8K4E - chains C and A of the 22 polymer chains in the assembly; structure by electron microscopy, 3.40 A resolution.

[Chain C]
Name: 30S ribosomal protein S3
Source organism: Escherichia coli K-12
UniProtKB: P0A7V3 (RS3_ECOLI); residues 0-232 here correspond to UniProt positions 1-233 (UniProt number = residue number + 1)
Amino-acid sequence (233 residues; numbered 0 to 232; the number before each row is that of its first residue; numbering starts at 0):
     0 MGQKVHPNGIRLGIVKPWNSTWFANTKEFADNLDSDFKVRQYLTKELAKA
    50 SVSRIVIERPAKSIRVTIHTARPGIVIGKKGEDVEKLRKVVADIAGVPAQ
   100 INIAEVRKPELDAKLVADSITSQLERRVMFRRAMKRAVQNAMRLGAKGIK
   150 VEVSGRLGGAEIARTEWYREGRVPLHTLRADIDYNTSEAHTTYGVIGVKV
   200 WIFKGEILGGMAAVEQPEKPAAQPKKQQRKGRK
Disordered / not traced: 0, 207-232

[Chain A]
Molecule: 16S rRNA
Source organism: Escherichia coli K-12
Sequence (1554 nucleotides; row label = number of the first residue in the row):
     1 AAAUUGAAGAGUUUGAUCAUGGCUCAGAUUGAACGCUGGCGGCAGGCCUA
    51 ACACAUGCAAGUCGAACGGUAACAGGAAGAAGCUUGCUUCUUUGCUGACG
   101 AGUGGCGGACGGGUGAGUAAUGUCUGGGAAACUGCCUGAUGGAGGGGGAU
   151 AACUACUGGAAACGGUAGCUAAUACCGCAUAACGUCGCAAGACCAAAGAG
   201 GGGGACCUUCGGGCCUCUUGCCAUCGGAUGUGCCCAGAUGGGAUUAGCUA
   251 GUAGGUGGGGUAACGGCUCACCUAGGCGACGAUCCCUAGCUGGUCUGAGA
   301 GGAUGACCAGCCACACUGGAACUGAGACACGGUCCAGACUCCUACGGGAG
   351 GCAGCAGUGGGGAAUAUUGCACAAUGGGCGCAAGCCUGAUGCAGCCAUGC
   401 CGCGUGUAUGAAGAAGGCCUUCGGGUUGUAAAGUACUUUCAGCGGGGAGG
   451 AAGGGAGUAAAGUUAAUACCUUUGCUCAUUGACGUUACCCGCAGAAGAAG
   501 CACCGGCUAACUCCGUGCCAGCAGCCGCGGUAAUACGGAGGGUGCAAGCG
   551 UUAAUCGGAAUUACUGGGCGUAAAGCGCACGCAGGCGGUUUGUUAAGUCA
   601 GAUGUGAAAUCCCCGGGCUCAACCUGGGAACUGCAUCUGAUACUGGCAAG
   651 CUUGAGUCUCGUAGAGGGGGGUAGAAUUCCAGGUGUAGCGGUGAAAUGCG
   701 UAGAGAUCUGGAGGAAUACCGGUGGCGAAGGCGGCCCCCUGGACGAAGAC
   751 UGACGCUCAGGUGCGAAAGCGUGGGGAGCAAACAGGAUUAGAUACCCUGG
   801 UAGUCCACGCCGUAAACGAUGUCGACUUGGAGGUUGUGCCCUUGAGGCGU
   851 GGCUUCCGGAGCUAACGCGUUAAGUCGACCGCCUGGGGAGUACGGCCGCA
   901 AGGUUAAAACUCAAAUGAAUUGACGGGGGCCCGCACAAGCGGUGGAGCAU
   951 GUGGUUUAAUUCGAUGCAACGCGAAGAACCUUACCUGGUCUUGACAUCCA
  1001 CGGAAGUUUUCAGAGAUGAGAAUGUGCCUUCGGGAACCGUGAGACAGGUG
  1051 CUGCAUGGCUGUCGUCAGCUCGUGUUGUGAAAUGUUGGGUUAAGUCCCGC
  1101 AACGAGCGCAACCCUUAUCCUUUGUUGCCAGCGGUCCGGCCGGGAACUCA
  1151 AAGGAGACUGCCAGUGAUAAACUGGAGGAAGGUGGGGAUGACGUCAAGUC
  1201 AUCAUGGCCCUUACGACCAGGGCUACACACGUGCUACAAUGGCGCAUACA
  1251 AAGAGAAGCGACCUCGCGAGAGCAAGCGGACCUCAUAAAGUGCGUCGUAG
  1301 UCCGGAUUGGAGUCUGCAACUCGACUCCAUGAAGUCGGAAUCGCUAGUAA
  1351 UCGUGGAUCAGAAUGCCACGGUGAAUACGUUCCCGGGCCUUGUACACACC
  1401 GCCCGUCACACCAUGGGAGUGGGUUGCAAAAGAAGUAGGUAGCUUAACCU
  1451 UCGGGAGGGCGCUUACCACUUUGUGAUUCAUGACUGGGGUGAAGUCGUAA
  1501 CAAGGUAACCGUAGGGGAACCUGCGGUUGGAUCACCUCCUUACCUUAAAG
  1551 AAGC
Disordered / not traced: 1391-1503, 1540-1554

[How chain C and chain A interact]
Pairs across the interface - 52 pairs, chain C then chain A:
  Gly-1(C) with G1061(A), hydrogen bond to the base; U1062(A), hydrogen bond to the base
  Gln-2(C) with U1060(A), phosphate contact; A1191(A), phosphate contact; C1192(A), hydrogen bond to the phosphate
  Lys-3(C) with G1190(A), phosphate contact; A1191(A), salt bridge to the phosphate; C1192(A), salt bridge to the phosphate
  Val-4(C) with U1189(A), sugar contact; G1190(A), phosphate contact
  Lys-26(C) with A1256(A), hydrogen bond to the base
  Ser-153(C) with G1057(A), hydrogen bond to the phosphate
  Gly-154(C) with G1057(A), hydrogen bond to the phosphate
  Arg-155(C) with A1055(A), hydrogen bond to the base; U1056(A), phosphate contact
  Glu-160(C) with A1055(A), hydrogen bond to the sugar
  Ile-161(C) with U1056(A), phosphate contact; A1196(A), base contact
  Ala-162(C) with U1056(A), hydrogen bond to the phosphate
  Trp-166(C) with C1192(A), phosphate contact; G1193(A), phosphate contact
  Arg-168(C) with G1106(A), hydrogen bond to the sugar; C1107(A), sugar contact
  Arg-171(C) with G1106(A), salt bridge to the phosphate; C1107(A), phosphate contact
  Val-172(C) with C1107(A), hydrogen bond to the phosphate
  Pro-173(C) with C1107(A), phosphate contact; G1108(A), phosphate contact
  Leu-174(C) with G1108(A), phosphate contact
  His-175(C) with G1108(A), salt bridge to the phosphate; C1109(A), salt bridge to the phosphate; A1111(A), hydrogen bond to the base; C1112(A), hydrogen bond to the base; G1190(A), sugar contact
  Thr-176(C) with A1111(A), base contact; C1112(A), base contact
  Leu-177(C) with C1112(A), hydrogen bond to the base
  Arg-178(C) with C1112(A), hydrogen bond to the base
  Glu-187(C) with G1057(A), hydrogen bond to the sugar; A1204(A), hydrogen bond to the sugar
  His-189(C) with A1204(A), sugar contact
  Tyr-192(C) with G1206(A), sugar contact
  Gly-193(C) with A1055(A), base contact; U1205(A), hydrogen bond to the sugar; G1206(A), hydrogen bond to the sugar
  Val-194(C) with U1056(A), hydrogen bond to the sugar; G1057(A), sugar contact; A1204(A), base contact; U1205(A), sugar contact
  Gly-196(C) with G1057(A), phosphate contact
  Lys-198(C) with G1058(A), phosphate contact; C1059(A), salt bridge to the phosphate
Interface residues without a listed pair, chain C (29 interface residues in all): Thr-25
Interface residues without a listed pair, chain A (26 interface residues in all): A1110, C1113

[In short]
The interface between chain C and chain A involves 29 residues on one side and 26 on the other, with 20
hydrogen bonds and 6 salt bridges. Among the polar pairs are Gly-1(C)/G1061(A), Gly-1(C)/U1062(A) and
Lys-26(C)/A1256(A).
Chain C is 30S ribosomal protein S3 and chain A is 16S rRNA, both from Escherichia coli K-12; the structure,
Cryo-EM structure of 30S ribosome with cleaved AP-mRNA bound complex-II, was determined by electron microscopy
together with 8K3O from the same study.
